2DD5 - chains A and B of the 12 polymer chains in the assembly; structure by X-ray diffraction, 2.00 A resolution.

== Chain A ==
Name: Thiocyanate hydrolase alpha subunit
From: Thiobacillus thioparus
Notes: EC 3.5.5.8
UniProtKB: O66187 (SCNA_THITI); residues 2-126 here correspond to UniProt positions 1-125 (UniProt number = residue number - 1)
Amino-acid sequence (126 residues; each row starts with the number of its first residue):
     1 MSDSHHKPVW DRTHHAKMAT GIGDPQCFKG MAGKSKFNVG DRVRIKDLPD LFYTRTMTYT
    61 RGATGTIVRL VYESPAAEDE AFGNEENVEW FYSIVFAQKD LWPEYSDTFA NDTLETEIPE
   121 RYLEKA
Unresolved in the structure: 1-7
Differences from the reference sequence: initiating methionine (1)

== Chain B ==
Name: Thiocyanate hydrolase beta subunit
From: Thiobacillus thioparus
Notes: EC 3.5.5.8
UniProtKB: O66186 (SCNB_THITI); residues 2-157 here correspond to UniProt positions 1-156 (UniProt number = residue number - 1)
Amino-acid sequence (157 residues; each row starts with the number of its first residue):
     1 MSSSIREEVH RHLGTVALMQ PALHQQTHAP APTEITHTLF RAYTRVPHDV GGEADVPIEY
    61 HEKEEEIWEL NTFATCECLA WRGVWTAEER RRKQNCDVGQ TVYLGMPYYG RWLLTAARIL
   121 VDKQFVTLTE LHNKIVEMRE RVASGQGLGE YLPPKAK
Unresolved in the structure: 1-2, 155-157
Differences from the reference sequence: initiating methionine (1)

== Chain A / chain B interface ==
Residue-residue contacts (34):
  P8(A) - Q124(B)
  W10(A) - K123(B)
  D11(A) - G83(B)
  R12(A) - R82(B)
  R12(A) - G83(B)
  R12(A) - F125(B)
  D47(A) - R41(B)  salt bridge
  D50(A) - V46(B)
  F52(A) - V46(B)
  Y53(A) - V46(B)  hydrophobic
  Y53(A) - H48(B)
  Y53(A) - E88(B)  hydrogen bond
  Y53(A) - R91(B)
  Y53(A) - R92(B)
  Y53(A) - C96(B)  hydrophobic
  T54(A) - V46(B)
  T54(A) - H48(B)  hydrogen bond (backbone-side chain)
  R55(A) - H48(B)
  R55(A) - E88(B)  salt bridge
  R55(A) - R91(B)
  M57(A) - D49(B)
  T58(A) - D49(B)  hydrogen bond
  Y59(A) - G51(B)
  A77(A) - E88(B)
  E80(A) - T86(B)
  E80(A) - E88(B)
  E80(A) - E89(B)
  A81(A) - E88(B)
  A81(A) - E89(B)
  A81(A) - R92(B)  hydrogen bond (backbone-side chain)
  F82(A) - R92(B)
  G83(A) - E89(B)
  E85(A) - T86(B)
  W102(A) - G52(B)
Interface residues without a listed pair, chain A (21 interface residues in all): L51
Interface residues without a listed pair, chain B (20 interface residues in all): T44, V84, D97

== Overview ==
The interface between chain A and chain B involves 21 residues on one side and 20 on the other; the contacts
include 4 hydrogen bonds and 2 salt bridges. Polar pairs include D47(A)-R41(B), R55(A)-E88(B) and
Y53(A)-E88(B).
Chain A is Thiocyanate hydrolase alpha subunit and chain B is Thiocyanate hydrolase beta subunit, both from
Thiobacillus thioparus; the structure, Thiocyanate hydrolase (SCNase) from Thiobacillus thioparus native
holo-enzyme, was determined by X-ray diffraction together with 2DD4 from the same study.
